Entry 9G8N (electron microscopy, 3.70 A resolution); this record covers chains F and G of the 13 polymer chains in the assembly.

Chain F:
Name: Exosome complex component RRP42
Organism: Homo sapiens
Reference sequence: Q15024 (EXOS7_HUMAN); residue numbers follow UniProt; this construct covers 1-291
Sequence (295 residues; numbered -3 to 291; the number before each row is that of its first residue; numbers below 1 keep their minus sign (Gly-3 is residue -3)):
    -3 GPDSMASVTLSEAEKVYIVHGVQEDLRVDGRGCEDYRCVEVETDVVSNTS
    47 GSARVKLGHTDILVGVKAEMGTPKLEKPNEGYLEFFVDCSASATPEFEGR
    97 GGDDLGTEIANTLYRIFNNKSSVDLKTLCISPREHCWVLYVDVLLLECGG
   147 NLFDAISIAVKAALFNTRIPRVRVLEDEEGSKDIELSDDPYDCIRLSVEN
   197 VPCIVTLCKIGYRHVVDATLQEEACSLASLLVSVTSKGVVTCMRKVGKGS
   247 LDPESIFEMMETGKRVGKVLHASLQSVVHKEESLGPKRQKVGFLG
Unresolved in the structure: -3 to 4, 291
Sequence notes: expression tag (-3 to 0)

Chain G:
Name: Exosome complex component MTR3
Organism: Homo sapiens
Reference sequence: Q5RKV6 (EXOS6_HUMAN); residues 1-272 here = UniProt positions 1-272
Sequence (272 residues; numbered 1 to 272; the number before each row is that of its first residue):
     1 MPGDHRRIRGPEESQPPQLYAADEEEAPGTRDPTRLRPVYARAGLLSQAK
    51 GSAYLEAGGTKVLCAVSGPRQAEGGERGGGPAGAGGEAPAALRGRLLCDF
   101 RRAPFAGRRRRAPPGGCEERELALALQEALEPAVRLGRYPRAQLEVSALL
   151 LEDGGSALAAALTAAALALADAGVEMYDLVVGCGLSLAPGPAPTWLLDPT
   201 RLEEERAAAGLTVALMPVLNQVAGLLGSGEGGLTESWAEAVRLGLEGCQR
   251 LYPVLQQSLVRAARRRGAAAQP
Unresolved in the structure: 1-2, 73-89, 271-272

Interface between chain F and chain G:
Residue-residue contacts - 39 pairs, chain F then chain G:
  Asp100(F) - Arg120(G)  salt bridge
  Thr103(F) - Cys117(G)
  Glu104(F) - Leu124(G)
  Asn107(F) - Cys117(G)
  Arg111(F) - Glu121(G)  salt bridge
  Arg111(F) - Ser228(G)  hydrogen bond (backbone-side chain)
  Asn115(F) - Glu230(G)
  Ser117(F) - Glu230(G)
  Gly234(F) - Gly232(G)
  Val235(F) - Gly232(G)
  Val236(F) - Gly231(G)
  Val236(F) - Gly232(G)  hydrogen bond (backbone-backbone)
  Val236(F) - Thr234(G)
  Thr237(F) - Ser228(G)
  Thr237(F) - Gly229(G)  hydrogen bond (backbone-backbone)
  Cys238(F) - Gly227(G)  hydrogen bond (side chain-backbone)
  Cys238(F) - Ser228(G)
  Met239(F) - Leu226(G)
  Met239(F) - Gly227(G)  hydrogen bond (backbone-backbone)
  Arg240(F) - Glu128(G)  salt bridge
  Arg240(F) - Leu225(G)
  Arg240(F) - Leu226(G)
  Lys241(F) - Ala223(G)  hydrogen bond (side chain-backbone)
  Lys241(F) - Leu225(G)  hydrogen bond (backbone-backbone)
  Val242(F) - Glu128(G)
  Gly243(F) - Glu128(G)
  Lys244(F) - Glu131(G)
  Lys244(F) - Pro132(G)
  Ser246(F) - Met216(G)
  Ser246(F) - Gln221(G)  hydrogen bond
  Ser246(F) - Val222(G)
  Leu247(F) - Val222(G)  hydrogen bond (backbone-backbone)
  Asp248(F) - Asn220(G)
  Pro249(F) - Asn220(G)
  Pro249(F) - Leu245(G)  hydrophobic
  Phe253(F) - Ala238(G)  hydrophobic
  Met256(F) - Thr234(G)
  Met256(F) - Trp237(G)  hydrophobic
  Lys260(F) - Thr234(G)
Also at the interface, not in a pair above, chain F (28 interface residues in all): Lys116, Leu226, Gly245
Also at the interface, not in a pair above, chain G (27 interface residues in all): Glu118, Gly224, Arg242

Overview:
28 residues of chain F and 27 residues of chain G are in contact, with 9 hydrogen bonds and 3 salt bridges.
Among the polar pairs are Asp100(F)-Arg120(G), Arg111(F)-Glu121(G) and Arg240(F)-Glu128(G).
Chain F is Exosome complex component RRP42 and chain G is Exosome complex component MTR3, both from Homo
sapiens; the structure, 80S-bound human Ski2-exosome complex, was determined by electron microscopy together
with 9G8P, 9G8Q and 9G8R from the same study.
